PDB entry 6GVW | X-ray diffraction, 3.75 A resolution | chains B and F of the 10 polymer chains in the assembly

[Chain B]
Molecule: Lys-63-specific deubiquitinase BRCC36
From: Mus musculus
Notes: EC 3.4.19.-
Reference sequence: P46737 (BRCC3_MOUSE); residues 1-291 here = UniProt positions 1-291
Amino-acid sequence (295 residues; each row starts with the number of its first residue; numbers below 1 keep their minus sign (Gly-3 is residue -3)):
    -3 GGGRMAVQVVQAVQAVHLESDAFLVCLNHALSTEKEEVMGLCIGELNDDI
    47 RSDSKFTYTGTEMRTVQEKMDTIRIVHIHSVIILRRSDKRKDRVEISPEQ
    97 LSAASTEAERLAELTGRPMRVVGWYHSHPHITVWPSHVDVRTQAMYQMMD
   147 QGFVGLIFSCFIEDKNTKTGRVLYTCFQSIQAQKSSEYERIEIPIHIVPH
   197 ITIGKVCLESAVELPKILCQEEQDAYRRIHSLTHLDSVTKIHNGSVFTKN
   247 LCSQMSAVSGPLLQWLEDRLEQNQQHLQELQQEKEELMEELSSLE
Disordered / not traced: -3 to 7, 47-68
Differences from the reference sequence: expression tag (-3 to 0)
UniProt features mapped onto this chain:
  - motif: His122 to Asp135 (JAMM motif)
  - binding site (Zn(2+)): His122, His124, Asp135
  - modified residue: Ala2 (N-acetylalanine), Ser233 (Phosphoserine)
Bound ions: Zn2+: His122, His124, Asp135
Reported in the primary citation:
  - Zn2+ coordination: His122, His124, Asp135
  - catalytic residues: Glu33

[Chain F]
Molecule: BRCA1-A complex subunit Abraxas 1
From: Mus musculus
Reference sequence: Q8BPZ8 (ABRX1_MOUSE); numbering as in UniProt (aligned over 1-407)
Amino-acid sequence (411 residues; each row starts with the number of its first residue; numbers below 1 keep their minus sign (Gly-3 is residue -3)):
    -3 GGGRMEGESTLGVLSGFVLGALTFHHLNTDSDTEGFLLGEMKGEAKNSIT
    47 DSQMDNVKVVYTIDIQKYIPCYRLFSFYNSLGEVNEHALKKVLSNVRKTV
    97 VGWYKFRRHSDQIMTFREQLLHRNLQTHLSSPELVFLLLTPSITTESCST
   147 HCLEHALYKPQRGLFHRVPLVVTNLGMSDQLGYKTEPASCTSTVFSRAVR
   197 THSSQFFNEDGSLKEVHKINEMYAAVQEELKSICQKVEQSEREVEKLLMD
   247 VNQLKEVRRTQQARATGAGEKNVQRNPQENILLCQALRTFFPESEVLHSC
   297 VISLKNRHISPSGCNVNHHVDVVDQLTLMVEYVYSPEASPVPTAQLRKRK
   347 ALDTHDQGSVKRPRLLETESRPSVAASRSRHQDKASSSSLDIDIEMGSPE
   397 DDADYPRSPTF
Disordered / not traced: -3 to 0, 264-273, 331-407
Differences from the reference sequence: expression tag (-3 to 0)
UniProt features mapped onto this chain:
  - motif: Ser404 to Phe407 (pSXXF motif)
  - modified residue (Phosphoserine): Ser48, Ser384, Ser385, Ser394, Ser404
Reported in the primary citation:
  - specificity-determining residues: Ile139

[Chain B / chain F interface]
Pairs across the interface (15):
  Arg86(B) with Ile45(F); Asp47(F), hydrogen bond (side chain-backbone)
  Arg89(B) with Asp47(F), salt bridge
  Glu91(B) with Ser48(F)
  Lys245(B) with Gln176(F), hydrogen bond
  Leu259(B) with Ser188(F); Val190(F); Phe191(F)
  Gln260(B) with Cys186(F); Thr187(F), hydrogen bond (side chain-backbone)
  Glu263(B) with Thr187(F); Ser188(F), hydrogen bond; Thr189(F), hydrogen bond (side chain-backbone); Val190(F), hydrogen bond (side chain-backbone)
  Asp264(B) with Thr187(F)
Interface residues without a listed pair, chain B (13 interface residues in all): Val234, Met251, Ser252, Gly256, Pro257
Interface residues without a listed pair, chain F (16 interface residues in all): Thr46, Gln49, Lys180, Ser185, Val195, Met218

[Overview]
Chain B and chain F form an interface of 13 and 16 residues respectively; the contacts include 6 hydrogen
bonds and 1 salt bridge. Polar pairs include Arg89(B)-Asp47(F), Arg86(B)-Asp47(F) and Lys245(B)-Gln176(F).
UniProt lists 3 Zn2+-binding residues on chain B. From the paper: the catalytic residue Glu33(B); Zn2+
coordination by His122(B), His124(B) and Asp135(B).
Chain B is Lys-63-specific deubiquitinase BRCC36 and chain F is BRCA1-A complex subunit Abraxas 1, both from
Mus musculus; the structure, Crystal structure of the BRCA1-A complex, was determined by X-ray diffraction.
